Entry 8IEC (electron microscopy, 3.18 A resolution); this record covers chains D and N of the 4 polymer chains in the assembly.

# Chain D
Name: Guanine nucleotide-binding protein G(I)/G(S)/G(T) subunit beta-1
From: Homo sapiens
Reference sequence: P62873 (GBB1_HUMAN); numbering as in UniProt (aligned over 2-340)
Amino-acid sequence (358 residues; row label = number of the first residue in the row; numbers below 1 keep their minus sign (Met-17 is residue -17)):
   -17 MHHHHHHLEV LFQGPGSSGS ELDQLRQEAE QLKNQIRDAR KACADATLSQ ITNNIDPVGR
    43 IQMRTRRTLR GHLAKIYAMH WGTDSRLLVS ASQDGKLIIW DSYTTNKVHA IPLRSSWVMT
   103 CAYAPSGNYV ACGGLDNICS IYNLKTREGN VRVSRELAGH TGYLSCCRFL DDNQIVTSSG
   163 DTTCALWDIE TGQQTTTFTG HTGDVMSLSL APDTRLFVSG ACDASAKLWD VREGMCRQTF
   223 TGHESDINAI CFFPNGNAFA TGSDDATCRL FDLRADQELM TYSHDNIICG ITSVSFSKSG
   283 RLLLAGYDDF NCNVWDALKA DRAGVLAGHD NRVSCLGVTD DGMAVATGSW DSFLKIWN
Not modelled in the structure: -17 to 2
Differences from the reference sequence: initiating methionine (-17); expression tag (-16 to 1)
Swiss-Prot annotation at these positions:
  - modified residue: Ser2 (N-acetylserine), His266 (Phosphohistidine)
  - natural variant: Leu30 (L30F: In MRD42; uncertain significance), Arg52 (R52G: In MRD42), Gly64 (G64V: In MRD42), Asp76 (D76E: In MRD42; D76G: In MRD42), Gly77 (G77S: In MRD42), Lys78 (K78R: In MRD42), Ile80 (I80N: In MRD42; I80T: In MRD42), His91 (H91R: In MRD42; uncertain significance), Ala92 (A92T: In MRD42), Pro94 (P94S: In MRD42), Leu95 (L95P: In MRD42), Arg96 (R96L: In MRD42), 5 further natural variant entries in UniProt

# Chain N
Name: Single-chain variable fragment scFv16
From: Mus musculus
Notes: antibody fragment or engineered binder
Amino-acid sequence (261 residues; row label = number of the first residue in the row; note: 4 numbers in that range are skipped by the numbering (no residue carries them; nothing is unmodelled there); a row labelled like 120A-120P holds insertion residues (120A, then the next letters in order); numbers below 1 keep their minus sign (Asp-1 is residue -1)):
    -1 DPDVQLVESG GGLVQPGGSR KLSCSASGFA FSSFGMHWVR QAPEKGLEWV AYISSGSGTI
    59 YYADTVKGRF TISRDDPKNT LFLQMTSLTS EDTAMYYCVR SIYYYGSSPF DFWGQGTTLT
   119 VS
120A-120P SGGGGSGGGGSGGGGS
   125 DIVMTQATSS VPVIPGESVS ISCRSSKSLL HSNGNTYLYW FLQRPGQSPQ LLIYRMSNLA
   185 SGVPDRFSGS GSGTAFTLTI SRLEAEDVGV YYCMQHLEYP LTFGAGTKLE LKAAAHHHHH
   245 HHH
Not modelled in the structure: -1 to 1, 120A-120P, 236-247
Disulfide bonds: Cys147-Cys217

# How chain D and chain N interact
Pairs across the interface - 13 pairs, chain D then chain N:
  Arg68(D) - Tyr103(N)
  Asp83(D) - Tyr103(N)
  Val90(D) - Tyr102(N)  hydrophobic
  His91(D) - Tyr102(N)
  Arg129(D) - Val2(N)
  Arg129(D) - Arg98(N)
  Arg129(D) - Phe110(N)
  Glu130(D) - Gly26(N)
  Glu130(D) - Phe27(N)
  Glu130(D) - Ala28(N)  hydrogen bond (backbone-backbone)
  Glu130(D) - Phe32(N)
  Gly131(D) - Phe32(N)
  Gly131(D) - Ile100(N)
Also at the interface, not in a pair above, chain D (11 interface residues in all): Asp66, Leu69, Leu126, Asn132
Also at the interface, not in a pair above, chain N (12 interface residues in all): Ser31, Asp109

# In short
11 residues of chain D face 12 of chain N across their interface; the contacts include 1 hydrogen bond. The
hydrogen-bonded pair Glu130(D)-Ala28(N) is a backbone contact.
Chain D is Guanine nucleotide-binding protein G(I)/G(S)/G(T) subunit beta-1 (Homo sapiens) and chain N is
Single-chain variable fragment scFv16 (Mus musculus); the structure, Cryo-EM structure of miniGo-scFv16 of
GPR156-miniGo-scFv16 complex (local refine), was determined by electron microscopy, deposited together with
8IEB, 8IED, 8IEI, 8IEP and 8IEQ.
